8R84 - chains L and J of the 6 polymer chains in the assembly; structure by electron microscopy, 3.60 A resolution.

[Chain L]
Protein: Ig-like domain-containing protein
Organism: Homo sapiens
Reference sequence: A0A7N5JWI9 (A0A7N5JWI9_AILME); residues 229-576 here correspond to UniProt positions 106-453 (UniProt number = residue number - 123)
Sequence (361 residues; each row starts with the number of its first residue):
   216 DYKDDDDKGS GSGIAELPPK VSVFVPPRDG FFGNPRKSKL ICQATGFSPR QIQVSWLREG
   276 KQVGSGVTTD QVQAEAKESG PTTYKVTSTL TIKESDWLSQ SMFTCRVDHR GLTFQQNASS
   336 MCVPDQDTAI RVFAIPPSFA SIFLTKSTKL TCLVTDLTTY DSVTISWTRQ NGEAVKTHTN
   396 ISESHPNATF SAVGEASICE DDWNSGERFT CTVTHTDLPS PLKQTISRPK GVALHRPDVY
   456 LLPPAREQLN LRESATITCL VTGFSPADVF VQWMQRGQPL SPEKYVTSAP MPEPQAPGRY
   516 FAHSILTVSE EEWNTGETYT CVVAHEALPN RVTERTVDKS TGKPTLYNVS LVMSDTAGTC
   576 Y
Disordered / not traced: 216-344
Disulfides: Cys367-Cys426, Cys474-Cys536
Construct notes: expression tag (216-228)

[Chain J]
Protein: Immunoglobulin J chain
Organism: Homo sapiens
Reference sequence: P01591 (IGJ_HUMAN); residues -22 to 136 here correspond to UniProt positions 1-159 (UniProt number = residue number + 23)
Sequence (169 residues; numbered -22 to 146; the number before each row is that of its first residue; numbers below 1 keep their minus sign (Met-22 is residue -22)):
   -22 MKNHLLFWGV LAVFIKAVHV KAQEDERIVL VDNKCKCARI TSRIIRSSED PNEDIVERNI
    38 RIIVPLNNRE NISDPTSPLR TRFVYHLSDL CKKCDPTEVE LDNQIVTATQ SNICDEDSAT
    98 ETCYTYDRNK CYTAVVPLVY GGETKMVETA LTPDACYPDE QKLISEEDL
Disordered / not traced: -22 to 1, 92-96, 136-146
Disulfides: Cys12-Cys100, Cys71-Cys91, Cys108-Cys133
Covalent attachments: N-acetylglucosamine (NAG) linked to Asn48
Construct notes: expression tag (137-146)
Bound ions: Ca2+: Asn106 (shared with 3 residues of chain N)
Curated features (UniProtKB/Swiss-Prot):
  - modified residue: Gln0 (Pyrrolidone carboxylic acid)
  - glycosylation: Asn48 (N-linked (GlcNAc...) (complex) asparagine)

[Chain L / chain J interface]
Residue-residue contacts - 71 pairs, chain L then chain J:
  Phe358(L) - Gln81(J)  hydrogen bond (backbone-side chain)
  Leu359(L) - Asn80(J)  hydrogen bond (backbone-side chain)
  Lys361(L) - Asn80(J)
  Lys361(L) - Gln81(J)  hydrogen bond
  Arg451(L) - Asn89(J)
  Leu464(L) - Asn29(J)  hydrogen bond (backbone-side chain)
  Asn465(L) - Asn29(J)  hydrogen bond
  Arg467(L) - Pro28(J)
  Met489(L) - Glu77(J)
  Met489(L) - Leu78(J)  hydrophobic
  Glu525(L) - Asn29(J)
  Asn529(L) - Pro28(J)
  Asn529(L) - Asn29(J)
  Asn545(L) - Thr84(J)
  Asn545(L) - Thr86(J)
  Val547(L) - Ala85(J)
  Val547(L) - Thr86(J)  hydrogen bond (backbone-backbone)
  Thr548(L) - Thr86(J)  hydrogen bond
  Glu549(L) - Val76(J)
  Glu549(L) - Thr86(J)
  Glu549(L) - Gln87(J)
  Arg550(L) - Gln87(J)  hydrogen bond (side chain-backbone)
  Arg550(L) - Asn89(J)
  Lys554(L) - Ile21(J)
  Ser555(L) - Ile5(J)
  Ser555(L) - Ser19(J)  hydrogen bond
  Ser555(L) - Val33(J)
  Ser555(L) - Arg35(J)
  Gly557(L) - Arg35(J)  hydrogen bond (backbone-side chain)
  Pro559(L) - Val33(J)
  Pro559(L) - Arg35(J)
  Thr560(L) - Ile32(J)
  Thr560(L) - Val33(J)  hydrogen bond (backbone-backbone)
  Leu561(L) - Ile32(J)  hydrophobic
  Leu561(L) - Val33(J)  hydrogen bond (backbone-backbone)
  Leu561(L) - Glu34(J)
  Leu561(L) - Arg35(J)  hydrogen bond (backbone-backbone)
  Tyr562(L) - Arg35(J)
  Asn563(L) - Arg35(J)  hydrogen bond (backbone-backbone)
  Asn563(L) - Asn36(J)
  Asn563(L) - Ile37(J)  hydrogen bond (backbone-backbone)
  Val564(L) - Ile37(J)
  Ser565(L) - Ile37(J)  hydrogen bond (backbone-backbone)
  Ser565(L) - Arg38(J)
  Ser565(L) - Ile39(J)  hydrogen bond (backbone-backbone)
  Leu566(L) - Ile39(J)
  Val567(L) - Ile39(J)  hydrogen bond (backbone-backbone)
  Val567(L) - Ile40(J)
  Val567(L) - Val41(J)  hydrogen bond (backbone-backbone)
  Met568(L) - Val41(J)  hydrophobic
  Ser569(L) - Val41(J)
  Ser569(L) - Pro42(J)
  Ser569(L) - Leu43(J)  hydrogen bond (backbone-backbone)
  Asp570(L) - Leu43(J)
  Asp570(L) - Asn44(J)
  Ala572(L) - Pro42(J)
  Gly573(L) - Asn45(J)  hydrogen bond (backbone-side chain)
  Gly573(L) - Thr102(J)
  Gly573(L) - Tyr103(J)  hydrogen bond (backbone-backbone)
  Thr574(L) - Thr102(J)
  Thr574(L) - Tyr103(J)  hydrogen bond (side chain-backbone)
  Cys575(L) - Lys11(J)
  Cys575(L) - Cys14(J)  disulfide
  Cys575(L) - Thr102(J)
  Cys575(L) - Tyr103(J)  hydrogen bond (backbone-backbone)
  Cys575(L) - Asp104(J)
  Cys575(L) - Arg105(J)
  Tyr576(L) - Lys11(J)  hydrogen bond (backbone-side chain)
  Tyr576(L) - Asp104(J)
  Tyr576(L) - Arg105(J)
  Tyr576(L) - Asn106(J)
Also at the interface, not in a pair above, chain L (40 interface residues in all): Thr360, Gln487, Val537, Thr556, Lys558
Also at the interface, not in a pair above, chain J (39 interface residues in all): Thr74, Val83, Ser88
Disulfides between the chains: Cys575(L)-Cys14(J)

[Overview]
40 residues of chain L face 39 of chain J across their interface, with 1 disulfide bond and 25 hydrogen bonds.
Polar contacts include Phe358(L)-Gln81(J), Leu359(L)-Asn80(J) and Lys361(L)-Gln81(J). N-acetylglucosamine is
covalently linked to Asn48(J).
Chain L is Ig-like domain-containing protein and chain J is Immunoglobulin J chain, both from Homo sapiens;
the structure, pentameric IgMFc-AIM complex focused refinement, was determined by electron microscopy together
with 8R83 from the same study.
